7NST - chains C and D of the 5 polymer chains in the assembly; structure by electron microscopy, 3.70 A resolution.

[Chain C]
Molecule: Outer membrane protein F
Organism: Escherichia coli (strain K12)
UniProtKB: P02931 (OMPF_ECOLI); residues 1-340 here correspond to UniProt positions 23-362 (UniProt number = residue number + 22)
Sequence (340 residues; row label = number of the first residue in the row):
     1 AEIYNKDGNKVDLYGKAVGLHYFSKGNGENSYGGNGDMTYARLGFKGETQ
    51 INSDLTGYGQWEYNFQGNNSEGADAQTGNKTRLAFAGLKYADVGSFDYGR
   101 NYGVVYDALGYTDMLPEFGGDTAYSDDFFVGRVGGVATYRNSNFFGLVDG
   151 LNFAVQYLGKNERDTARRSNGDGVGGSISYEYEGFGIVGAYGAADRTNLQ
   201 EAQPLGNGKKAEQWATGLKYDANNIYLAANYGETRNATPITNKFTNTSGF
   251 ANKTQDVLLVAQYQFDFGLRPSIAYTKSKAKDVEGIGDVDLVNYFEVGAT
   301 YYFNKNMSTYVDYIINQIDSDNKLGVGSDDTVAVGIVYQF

[Chain D]
Molecule: Colicin-E9
Organism: Escherichia coli
Notes: EC 3.1.-.-
UniProtKB: P09883 (CEA9_ECOLX); residue numbers follow UniProt; this construct covers 1-314
Sequence (314 residues; row label = number of the first residue in the row):
     1 MSGGDGRGHNTGAHSTSGNINGGPTGIGVSGGCSDGSGWSSENNPWGGGS
    51 GSGIHWGGGSGRGNGGGNGNSGGGSGTGGNLSAVAAPVAFGFPALSTPGA
   101 GGLAVSISASELSAAIAGIIAKLKKVNLKFTPFGVVLSSLIPSEIAKDDP
   151 NMMSKIVTSLPADDITESPVSSLPLDKATVNVNVRVVDDVKDERQNISVV
   201 SGVPMSVPVVDAKPTERPGVFTASIPGAPVLNISVNDSTPAVQTLSPGVT
   251 NNTDKDVRPAGFTQGGNTRDAVIRFPKDSGHNAVYVSVSDVLSPDQVKQR
   301 QDEENRRQQEWDAT
Unresolved in the structure: 1-2, 68-84, 126-131
Differences from the reference sequence: engineered mutation Cys33 (Ala in P09883)
What the authors report for this chain:
  - mutagenesis - W39A: abolished binding to Tol-Pal system protein TolB (citing earlier work)

[Chain C / chain D interface]
Contacting residue pairs - 43 pairs, chain C then chain D:
  Tyr22(C) - Gly66(D)
  Tyr32(C) - Asn64(D)
  Gly33(C) - Gly67(D)
  Met38(C) - Gly66(D)
  Met38(C) - Gly67(D)
  Lys46(C) - Trp56(D)
  Glu48(C) - Gly53(D)
  Glu48(C) - Trp56(D)
  Gln60(C) - Trp56(D)
  Arg82(C) - Gly61(D)
  Lys89(C) - Ser52(D)  hydrogen bond (side chain-backbone)
  Lys89(C) - Gly53(D)
  Lys89(C) - Ile54(D)
  Ser95(C) - Ile54(D)
  Tyr102(C) - Gly57(D)
  Tyr102(C) - Gly61(D)
  Tyr106(C) - Gly58(D)
  Tyr106(C) - Gly61(D)  hydrogen bond (side chain-backbone)
  Asp107(C) - His55(D)
  Asp113(C) - Ser60(D)  hydrogen bond (backbone-backbone)
  Asp113(C) - Gly61(D)  hydrogen bond (side chain-backbone)
  Asp113(C) - Arg62(D)
  Met114(C) - Ser60(D)
  Leu115(C) - Ser60(D)  hydrogen bond (backbone-side chain)
  Glu117(C) - Arg62(D)
  Glu117(C) - Gly65(D)
  Glu117(C) - Gly66(D)
  Phe118(C) - Asn64(D)
  Gly119(C) - Arg62(D)
  Gly119(C) - Gly63(D)
  Gly120(C) - Gly63(D)
  Asp121(C) - Gly63(D)  hydrogen bond (backbone-backbone)
  Arg132(C) - Gly61(D)  hydrogen bond (side chain-backbone)
  Arg140(C) - His55(D)  hydrogen bond
  Phe244(C) - Ala85(D)
  Phe244(C) - Ala86(D)
  Phe244(C) - Ser238(D)
  Phe244(C) - Thr239(D)  hydrogen bond (backbone-side chain)
  Thr245(C) - Thr239(D)
  Asp266(C) - Gly28(D)  hydrogen bond (backbone-backbone)
  Tyr302(C) - Gly26(D)
  Tyr302(C) - Ile27(D)  hydrogen bond (backbone-backbone)
  Phe303(C) - Gly26(D)
Other interface residues (no listed pair), chain C (38 interface residues in all): Tyr58, Phe85, Gly110, Ala123, Lys243, Asn246, Gln264, Phe265, Gly268, Asn304
Other interface residues (no listed pair), chain D (26 interface residues in all): Pro24, Thr25, Gly59, Asn236
From the paper, about this interface:
  - interface residues, chain D: Ile54(D), Ser60(D), Arg62(D)
  - hot spots on chain D (mutagenesis) - D5A, R7A, T11A: decreased binding to Outer membrane protein F (chain C) (citing earlier work)
  - hot spots on chain D (mutagenesis) - D5A/R7A: abolished binding to OmpF (citing earlier work)

[Overview]
38 residues of chain C and 26 residues of chain D are in contact, with 11 hydrogen bonds. Among the polar
pairs are Lys89(C)-Ser52(D), Tyr106(C)-Gly61(D) and Asp113(C)-Gly61(D). From the paper: D5A, R7A and T11A of
chain D reduce binding to Outer membrane protein F (chain C); interface residues Ile54(D), Ser60(D) and
Arg62(D); 5 substitutions were tested in all.
Here chain C is Outer membrane protein F (Escherichia coli (strain K12)) and chain D is Colicin-E9
(Escherichia coli). Entry 7NST (ColicinE9 partial translocation complex) was determined by electron microscopy
together with 7NSU from the same study.
